Entry 8V5E (X-ray diffraction, 2.20 A resolution); this record covers chains A and B.

# Chain A (and B)
Molecule: Invasin IpaD
From: Shigella flexneri
Notes: engineered mutation(s): Q148 deleted; chain B of this document is another copy of the same molecule, construct and numbering; everything in this record applies to it too
UniProt: P18013 (IPAD_SHIFL); numbering as in UniProt; present here: 123-147, 149-321
Amino-acid sequence (198 residues; numbered 123 to 321; 1 number in that range is skipped by the numbering (no residue carries it; nothing is unmodelled there); the number before each row is that of its first residue):
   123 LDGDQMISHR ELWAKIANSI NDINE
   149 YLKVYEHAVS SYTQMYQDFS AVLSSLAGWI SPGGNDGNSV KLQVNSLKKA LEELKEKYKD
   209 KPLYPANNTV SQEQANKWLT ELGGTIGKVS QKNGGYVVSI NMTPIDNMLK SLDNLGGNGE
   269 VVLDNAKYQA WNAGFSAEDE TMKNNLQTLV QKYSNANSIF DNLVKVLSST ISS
Unresolved in the structure: 123-125
Small-molecule neighbours:
  - deoxycholic acid (DXC; (3alpha,5beta,12alpha)-3,12-dihydroxycholan-24-oic acid), molecule 1: Asp144, Ile145, Tyr149, Glu229, Lys300, Asn303, Ala304, Ile307
  - deoxycholic acid (DXC), molecule 2: Asn310, Lys313, Val314, Ser317
Swiss-Prot annotation at these positions:
  - natural variant: Asp126 to Gln127 (sequence variant, change not given here; In plasmid pINV_F6_M1382), Ala136 (A136D: In plasmid pINV_F6_M1382), Asn140 (N140K: In plasmid pINV_F6_M1382), Asp144 (D144N: In plasmid pINV_F6_M1382), Asn193 (N193K: In plasmid pINV_F6_M1382), Lys197 to Glu201 (sequence variant, change not given here; In plasmid pINV_F6_M1382), Gln220 (Q220K: In plasmid pINV_F6_M1382), Gln239 (Q239E: In plasmid pINV_F6_M1382), Ser247 (S247N: In plasmid pINV_F6_M1382)
  - mutagenesis: Lys151 (K151E: 50% reduction in hemolytic activity; when associated with K-154), Glu154 (E154K: 50% reduction in hemolytic activity; when associated with E-151)
What the authors report for this chain:
  - binding site for deoxycholic acid: Phe308
  - conformationally variable residues (side-chain flip): Phe308
  - mutagenesis - Y149DEL (84 +/- 2 degC): increased stability
  - mutagenesis - Y149DEL (5.2 +/- 1.0 uM): unchanged binding to DOC
  - mutagenesis - Y149DEL: decreased localization to DOC

# Chain A / chain B interface
Residue-residue contacts (28):
  Asp126(A) - His131(B)  salt bridge
  Gln127(A) - His131(B)
  Met128(A) - Met128(B)
  Met128(A) - Ile129(B)
  Met128(A) - Ser130(B)
  Ile129(A) - Met128(B)
  Ile129(A) - Ile129(B)  hydrogen bond (backbone-backbone)
  Ser130(A) - Met128(B)
  His131(A) - Asp126(B)
  His131(A) - Gln127(B)  hydrogen bond (side chain-backbone)
  Lys137(A) - Thr318(B)
  Lys137(A) - Ile319(B)
  Lys137(A) - Ser321(B)
  Ser141(A) - Thr318(B)
  Gln299(A) - Gln299(B)
  Gln299(A) - Asn303(B)  hydrogen bond
  Asn303(A) - Asn303(B)  hydrogen bond
  Asn303(A) - Ser306(B)  hydrogen bond
  Asn303(A) - Ile307(B)
  Ser306(A) - Ile307(B)
  Ile307(A) - Ile307(B)
  Ile307(A) - Asn310(B)
  Ile307(A) - Leu311(B)
  Asn310(A) - Leu311(B)
  Leu311(A) - Leu311(B)  hydrophobic
  Leu311(A) - Val314(B)  hydrophobic
  Leu311(A) - Leu315(B)  hydrophobic
  Ser321(A) - Asp126(B)
Other interface residues (no listed pair), chain A (18 interface residues in all): Leu134, Ile145, Val314
Other interface residues (no listed pair), chain B (19 interface residues in all): Leu134, Phe308

# Summary
Chain A and chain B form an interface of 18 and 19 residues respectively; the contacts include 5 hydrogen
bonds and 1 salt bridge. Polar contacts include Asp126(A)-His131(B), His131(A)-Gln127(B) and
Gln299(A)-Asn303(B). Bound to chain A: deoxycholic acid. From the paper: a binding site for deoxycholic acid
at Phe308(A); Y149DEL of chain A increases stability.
Chain A and chain B are both Invasin IpaD (Shigella flexneri); the structure, IpaD (122-321) Pi-helix Mutant
(delta Q148) Bound to Deoxycholate, was determined by X-ray diffraction (same publication as 8V5C, 8V7Q and
8V7S).
